4BQR - chains A and C of the 4 polymer chains in the assembly; structure by X-ray diffraction, 2.05 A resolution.

Chain A (and C):
Name: Enoyl-[acyl-carrier-protein] reductase [NADH]
Source organism: Mycobacterium tuberculosis
Notes: EC 1.3.1.9; chain C of this document is another copy of the same molecule, construct and numbering; everything in this record applies to it too
UniProt: P0A5Y6 (INHA_MYCTU); numbering as in UniProt (aligned over 1-269)
Amino-acid sequence (269 residues; each row starts with the number of its first residue):
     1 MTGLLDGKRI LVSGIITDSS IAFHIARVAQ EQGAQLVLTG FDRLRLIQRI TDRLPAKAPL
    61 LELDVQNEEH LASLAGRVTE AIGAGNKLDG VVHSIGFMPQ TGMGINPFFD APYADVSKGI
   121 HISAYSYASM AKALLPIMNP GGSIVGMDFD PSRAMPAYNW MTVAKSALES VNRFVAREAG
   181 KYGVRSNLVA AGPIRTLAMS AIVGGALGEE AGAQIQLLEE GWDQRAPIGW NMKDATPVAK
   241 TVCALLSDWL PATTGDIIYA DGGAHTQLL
Disordered / not traced: 1 (chain C: 1, 197-213)
Small-molecule neighbours:
  - IBH ((NZ)-2-[2,6-bis(fluoranyl)phenyl]-N-[5-[(1S)-1-(4-methyl-1,3-thiazol-2-yl)-1-oxidanyl-ethyl]-3H-1,3,4-thiadiazol-2-ylidene]ethanamide): Gly96, Phe97, Met98, Pro99, Gln100, Met103, Phe149, Tyr158, Met161, Lys165, Thr196, Ala198, Met199, Ile202, Leu207
  - NAD (nicotinamide-adenine-dinucleotide): Gly14, Ile15, Ile16, Ser20, Ile21, Ala22, Phe41, Leu63, Asp64, Val65, Gln66, Ser94, Ile95, Gly96, Phe97, Ile122, Met147, Asp148, Phe149, Met161, Lys165, Ala191, Gly192, Pro193, Ile194, Thr196, Met199

Chain A / chain C interface:
Contacting residue pairs (68; chain A residue first):
  Phe108(A) with Ala128(C), hydrophobic; Phe174(C), hydrophobic
  Phe109(A) with Ala128(C); Ala131(C), hydrophobic; Lys132(C), hydrogen bond (backbone-side chain); Leu135(C), hydrophobic; Glu178(C)
  Asp110(A) with Lys132(C), salt bridge
  Ala111(A) with Tyr125(C), hydrogen bond (backbone-side chain)
  Pro112(A) with Tyr125(C)
  Tyr113(A) with Ser117(C), hydrogen bond (side chain-backbone); Ile120(C); His121(C), hydrogen bond (side chain-backbone); Tyr125(C), hydrophobic
  Ser117(A) with Tyr113(C), hydrogen bond (backbone-side chain); Ser117(C), hydrogen bond
  Ile120(A) with Tyr113(C); Ile120(C), hydrophobic
  His121(A) with Tyr113(C), hydrogen bond (backbone-side chain)
  Tyr125(A) with Ala111(C), hydrogen bond (side chain-backbone); Pro112(C); Tyr113(C), hydrogen bond (side chain-backbone); Val116(C), hydrophobic; Trp160(C), hydrophobic
  Ala128(A) with Phe108(C), hydrophobic; Phe109(C)
  Ala131(A) with Phe109(C), hydrophobic
  Lys132(A) with Phe109(C), hydrogen bond (side chain-backbone); Asp110(C), salt bridge
  Leu135(A) with Phe109(C), hydrophobic
  Pro151(A) with Ser170(C); Arg173(C), hydrogen bond (backbone-side chain)
  Ser152(A) with Arg173(C), hydrogen bond (backbone-side chain)
  Ala154(A) with Arg173(C); Arg177(C)
  Met155(A) with Phe174(C)
  Pro156(A) with Arg177(C)
  Asn159(A) with Phe174(C)
  Trp160(A) with Tyr125(C), hydrophobic; Ala128(C), hydrophobic; Val171(C), hydrophobic
  Thr162(A) with Ser170(C); Phe174(C)
  Val163(A) with Ala167(C); Ser170(C); Val171(C), hydrophobic
  Ser166(A) with Ser166(C); Ser170(C), hydrogen bond; Arg173(C)
  Ala167(A) with Val163(C), hydrophobic
  Ser170(A) with Pro151(C); Thr162(C); Val163(C); Ser166(C), hydrogen bond
  Val171(A) with Trp160(C), hydrophobic; Val163(C), hydrophobic
  Arg173(A) with Pro151(C), hydrogen bond (side chain-backbone); Ser152(C), hydrogen bond (side chain-backbone); Arg153(C); Ala154(C)
  Phe174(A) with Phe108(C), hydrophobic; Ala154(C), hydrophobic; Met155(C); Asn159(C); Thr162(C)
  Val175(A) with Phe109(C), hydrophobic
  Arg177(A) with Pro156(C)
  Glu178(A) with Phe109(C)
Other interface residues (no listed pair), chain A (34 interface residues in all): Val116, Arg153
Other interface residues (no listed pair), chain C (34 interface residues in all): Val175

Overview:
Chain A and chain C each contribute 34 residues to their interface, with 16 hydrogen bonds and 2 salt bridges.
Polar pairs include Asp110(A)-Lys132(C), Phe109(A)-Lys132(C) and Ala111(A)-Tyr125(C). Ligands of chain A: NAD
and compound IBH.
Chain A and chain C are both Enoyl-[acyl-carrier-protein] reductase [NADH] (Mycobacterium tuberculosis); the
structure, Mtb InhA complex with Methyl-thiazole compound 11, was determined by X-ray diffraction, deposited
together with 4BQP.
